PDB entry 7EG1 | electron microscopy, 3.20 A resolution | chains C and D of the 4 polymer chains in the assembly

Chain C:
Name: cGMP-inhibited 3', 5'-cyclic phosphodiesterase A
From: Homo sapiens
Notes: EC 3.1.4.17
UniProt: Q14432 (PDE3A_HUMAN); residue numbers follow UniProt; this construct covers 669-1102
Chain sequence (434 residues; numbered 669 to 1102; the number before each row is that of its first residue):
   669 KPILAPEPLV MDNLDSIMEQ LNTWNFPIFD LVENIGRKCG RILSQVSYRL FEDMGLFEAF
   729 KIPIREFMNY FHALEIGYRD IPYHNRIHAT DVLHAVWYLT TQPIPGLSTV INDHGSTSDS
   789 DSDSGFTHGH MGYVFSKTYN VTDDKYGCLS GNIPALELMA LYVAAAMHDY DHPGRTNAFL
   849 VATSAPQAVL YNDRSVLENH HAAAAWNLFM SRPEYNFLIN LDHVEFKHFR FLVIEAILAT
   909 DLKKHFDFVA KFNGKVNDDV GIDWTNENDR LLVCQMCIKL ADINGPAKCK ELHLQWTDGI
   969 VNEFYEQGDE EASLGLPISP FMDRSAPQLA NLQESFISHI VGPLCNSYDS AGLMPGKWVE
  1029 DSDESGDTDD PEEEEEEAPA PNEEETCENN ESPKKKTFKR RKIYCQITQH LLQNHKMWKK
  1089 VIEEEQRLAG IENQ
Unresolved in the structure: 779-799, 1029-1069
Metal / ion sites: Mg2+ site 1: Asp837, Asp950; Mg2+ site 2 near Asp837 (its only coordinating residue here)
Residues lining bound ligands: X5M ((4R)-3-[4-(diethylamino)-3-[oxidanyl(oxidanylidene)-$l4-azanyl]phenyl]-4-methyl-4,5-dihydro-1H-pyridazin-6-one): Tyr751, His752, Thr844, Leu910, Ile951, Gly953, Pro954, His961, Trp964, Thr965, Ile968, Phe972, Gln1001, Phe1004
UniProt features mapped onto this chain:
  - active site: His752 (Proton donor)
  - binding site (AMP): His752, Asp837, Asp950, Gln1001
  - binding site (Mn(2+)): His756, His836, Asp837, Asp950
  - binding site (Mg(2+)): Asp837
  - modified residue: Ser1033 (Phosphoserine), Thr1036 (Phosphothreonine)
  - mutagenesis: Asn867 (N867R: Loss of interaction with SLFN12), Phe914 (F914D/A: Loss of interaction with SLFN12)
What the authors report for this chain:
  - binding site for X5M: Tyr751, His961, Gln1001, Phe1004
  - catalytic residues: His752 (citing earlier work)

Chain D:
Name: Schlafen family member 12
From: Homo sapiens
UniProt: Q8IYM2 (SLN12_HUMAN); residues 2-568 here = UniProt positions 2-568
Chain sequence (567 residues; row label = number of the first residue in the row):
     2 NISVDLETNY AELVLDVGRV TLGENSRKKM KDCKLRKKQN ESVSRAMCAL LNSGGGVIKA
    62 EIENEDYSYT KDGIGLDLEN SFSNILLFVP EYLDFMQNGN YFLIFVKSWS LNTSGLRITT
   122 LSSNLYKRDI TSAKVMNATA ALEFLKDMKK TRGRLYLRPE LLAKRPCVDI QEENNMKALA
   182 GVFFDRTELD RKEKLTFTES THVEIKNFST ERLLQRIKEI LPQYVSAFAN TDGGYLFIGL
   242 NEDKEIIGFK AEMSDLDDLE REIEKSIRKM PVHHFCMEKK KINYSCKFLG VYDKGSLCGY
   302 VCALRVERFC CAVFAKEPDS WHVKDNRVMQ LTRKEWIQFM VEAEPKFSSA YEEVISQINT
   362 SLPAPHSWPL LEWQRQRHHC PGLSGRITYT PENLCRKLFL QHEGLKQLIC EEMSSVRKGS
   422 LIFSRSWSVD LGLQENHKVL CDALLISQDS PPVLYTFHMV QDEEFKGYST QTALTLKQKL
   482 AKIGGYTKKV CVMTKIFYLS PEGMTSCQYD LRSQVIYPES YYFTRRKYLL KALFKALKRL
   542 KSLRDQFSFA ENLYQIIGID CFQKNDK
Disulfide bonds: Cys381-Cys411
Differences from the reference sequence: engineered mutation Arg213 (Lys in Q8IYM2), Ala351 (Ser in Q8IYM2), Ser415 (Asp in Q8IYM2)
Metal / ion sites: Zn2+: His275, Cys277, Cys311, Cys312
Residues lining bound ligands: X5M ((4R)-3-[4-(diethylamino)-3-[oxidanyl(oxidanylidene)-$l4-azanyl]phenyl]-4-methyl-4,5-dihydro-1H-pyridazin-6-one): Leu554, Ile557, Ile558
UniProt features mapped onto this chain:
  - region: Ala551 to Ile560 (Mediates interaction with PDE3A)
  - modified residue: Ser368 (Phosphoserine)
  - mutagenesis: Glu200 (E200A: Decreased ribosomal RNA ribonuclease activity), Glu205 (E205A: Decreased ribosomal RNA ribonuclease activity), Asp233 (D233Q: Loss of interaction with SERPINB2), Ser368 (S368A: Increased ribonuclease activity; when associated with A-573; S368E: Decreased ribonuclease activity; when associated with E-573)
What the authors report for this chain:
  - mutagenesis - K213R: abolished signaling (citing earlier work)
  - mutagenesis - K213R: unchanged binding to cGMP-inhibited 3', 5'-cyclic phosphodiesterase A (chain C) (citing earlier work)

Interface between chain C and chain D:
Pairs across the interface (44):
  Leu910(C) - Ile560(D)
  Lys911(C) - Ile558(D)
  Lys911(C) - Gly559(D)  hydrogen bond (side chain-backbone)
  Lys911(C) - Asp561(D)  salt bridge
  Phe914(C) - Tyr352(D)  hydrophobic
  Phe914(C) - Val355(D)  hydrophobic
  Phe914(C) - Tyr555(D)
  Phe914(C) - Ile560(D)  hydrophobic
  Asp915(C) - Ala351(D)
  Val917(C) - Val355(D)  hydrophobic
  Val917(C) - Gln358(D)
  Ala918(C) - Ala351(D)
  Ala918(C) - Glu354(D)
  Ala918(C) - Gln358(D)
  Asn921(C) - Gln358(D)  hydrogen bond
  Pro988(C) - Asn553(D)
  Pro988(C) - Gln556(D)
  Pro988(C) - Ile557(D)
  Phe989(C) - Asn553(D)
  Phe989(C) - Ile557(D)  hydrophobic
  Asn999(C) - Arg376(D)
  Leu1000(C) - Leu554(D)  hydrophobic
  Glu1002(C) - Trp374(D)
  Glu1002(C) - Arg378(D)  salt bridge
  Ser1003(C) - Trp374(D)
  Ser1003(C) - Leu554(D)
  Ile1005(C) - Trp369(D)
  Ser1006(C) - Trp369(D)
  Ser1006(C) - Leu371(D)
  Ser1006(C) - Trp374(D)  hydrogen bond
  His1007(C) - Leu371(D)
  Ile1008(C) - Leu554(D)  hydrophobic
  Ile1008(C) - Ile558(D)  hydrophobic
  Gly1010(C) - Trp369(D)
  Asn1014(C) - Ser368(D)  hydrogen bond (side chain-backbone)
  Asn1014(C) - Trp369(D)
  Leu1079(C) - Trp369(D)  hydrophobic
  His1083(C) - Trp369(D)  hydrogen bond
  Glu1091(C) - Arg378(D)
  Gln1094(C) - Arg376(D)  hydrogen bond (side chain-backbone)
  Gln1094(C) - Gln377(D)  hydrogen bond
  Gln1094(C) - Arg378(D)
  Arg1095(C) - His379(D)  hydrogen bond
  Arg1095(C) - Pro382(D)
Interface residues without a listed pair, chain C (32 interface residues in all): Thr844, Ala846, Met990, Phe1004, Ser1018, Leu1080, Lys1087, Ile1090
Interface residues without a listed pair, chain D (26 interface residues in all): His367, Phe550, Ala551

Summary:
32 residues of chain C face 26 of chain D across their interface, with 8 hydrogen bonds and 2 salt bridges.
Polar pairs include Lys911(C)-Asp561(D), Glu1002(C)-Arg378(D) and Lys911(C)-Gly559(D). Compound X5M is bound
between chain C and chain D. The paper reports the catalytic residue His752(C); K213R of chain D abolishes
signaling.
Chain C is cGMP-inhibited 3', 5'-cyclic phosphodiesterase A and chain D is Schlafen family member 12, both
from Homo sapiens; the structure, Cryo-EM structure of DNMDP-induced PDE3A-SLFN12 complex, was determined by
electron microscopy together with 7EG0 and 7EG4 from the same study.
